7Q55 - chains R and C of the 16 polymer chains in the assembly; structure by electron microscopy, 5.70 A resolution (low resolution: residue-level contacts below are approximate; hydrogen-bond / salt-bridge calls are withheld).

# Chain R
Molecule: Glyceraldehyde-3-phosphate dehydrogenase A, chloroplastic
Source organism: Spinacia oleracea
Notes: EC 1.2.1.13
Reference sequence: P19866 (G3PA_SPIOL); the construct lacks a stretch of the UniProt sequence and is renumbered around it, so the offset changes along the chain: -65 to 18 = UniProt 1-84; 19-34 = UniProt 87-102; 36-60 = UniProt 103-127; 61-122 = UniProt 129-190; 2 more segments
Chain sequence (402 residues; each row starts with the number of its first residue; note: 2 numbers in that range are skipped by the numbering (no residue carries them; nothing is unmodelled there); a row labelled like 18A-18B holds insertion residues (18A, then the next letters in order); numbers below 1 keep their minus sign (Met-65 is residue -65); X marks 1 residue of unknown identity (built as UNK)):
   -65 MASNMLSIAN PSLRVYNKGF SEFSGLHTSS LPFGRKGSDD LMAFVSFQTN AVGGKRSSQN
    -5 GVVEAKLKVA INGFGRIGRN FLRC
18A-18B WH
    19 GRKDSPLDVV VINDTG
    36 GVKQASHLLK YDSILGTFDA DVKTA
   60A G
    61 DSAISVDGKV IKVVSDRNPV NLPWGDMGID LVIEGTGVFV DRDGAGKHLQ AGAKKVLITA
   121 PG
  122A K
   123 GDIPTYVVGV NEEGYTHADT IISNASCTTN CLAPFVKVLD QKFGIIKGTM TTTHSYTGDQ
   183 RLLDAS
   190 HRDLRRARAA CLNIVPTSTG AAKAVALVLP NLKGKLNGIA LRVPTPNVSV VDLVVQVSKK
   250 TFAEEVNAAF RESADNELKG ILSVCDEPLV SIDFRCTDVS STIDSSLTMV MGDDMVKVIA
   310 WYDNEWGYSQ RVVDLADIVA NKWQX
Unresolved in the structure: -65 to -1
Differences from the reference sequence: insertion (334)
Curated features (UniProtKB/Swiss-Prot):
  - active site: Cys149 (Nucleophile)
  - binding site (NADP(+)): Arg10, Ile11, Asp32, Arg77, Asn313
  - binding site (D-glyceraldehyde 3-phosphate): Ser148 to Thr150, Thr179, Arg195, Thr208, Gly209, Arg231
  - site: His176 (Activates thiol group during catalysis)
Small-molecule neighbours: NAD (nicotinamide-adenine-dinucleotide): Asn6, Gly7, Phe8, Gly9, Arg10, Ile11, Arg13, Asn31, Asp32, Thr33, Asp76, Arg77, Glu94, Gly95, Thr96, Gly97, Thr119, Ala120, Ser148, Cys149, Thr150, His176, Thr179, Gly180, Arg231, Asn313, Tyr317

# Chain C
Molecule: Glyceraldehyde-3-phosphate dehydrogenase B, chloroplastic
Source organism: Spinacia oleracea
Notes: EC 1.2.1.13
Reference sequence: P12860 (G3PB_SPIOL); the construct lacks a stretch of the UniProt sequence and is renumbered around it, so the offset changes along the chain: -83 to 18 = UniProt 1-102; 19-34 = UniProt 105-120; 36-60 = UniProt 121-145; 61-122 = UniProt 147-208; 4 more segments
Chain sequence (451 residues; each row starts with the number of its first residue; note: 2 numbers in that range are skipped by the numbering (no residue carries them; nothing is unmodelled there); a row labelled like 18A-18B holds insertion residues (18A, then the next letters in order); numbers below 1 keep their minus sign (Met-83 is residue -83)):
   -83 MASHAALAPS RIPASTRLAS KASQQYSFLT QCSFKRLDVA DFSGLRSSNS VTFTREASFH
   -23 DVIAAQLTTK PTGAAPVRGE TVAKLKVAIN GFGRIGRNFL RC
18A-18B WH
    19 GRKDSPLDVV VVNDSG
    36 GVKSATHLLK YDSILGTFKA DVKII
   60A D
    61 NETFSIDGKP IKVVSNRDPL KLPWAELGID IVIEGTGVFV DGPGAGKHIQ AGAKKVIITA
   121 PA
  122A K
   123 G
  123A S
   124 DIPTYVVGVN EKDYGH
  139A D
   140 VANIISNASC TTNCLAPFVK VLDEELGIVK GTMTTTHSYT GDQRLLDAS
   190 HRDLRRARAA ALNIVPTSTG AAKAVSLVLP QLKGKLNGIA LRVPTPNVSV VDLVVNIEK
  248A V
   249 GVTAEDVNNA FRKAAAGPLK GVLDVCDIPL VSVDFRCSDF SSTIDSSLTM VMGGDMVKVV
   309 AWYDNEWGYS QRVVDLADLV ANKWPGLEGS VASGDPLEDF CKDNPADEEC KLYE
Unresolved in the structure: -83 to -1
Curated features (UniProtKB/Swiss-Prot):
  - active site: Cys149 (Nucleophile)
  - binding site (NADP(+)): Arg10, Ile11, Asp32, Arg77, Asn313
  - binding site (D-glyceraldehyde 3-phosphate): Ser148 to Thr150, Thr179, Arg195, Thr208, Gly209, Arg231
  - site: His176 (Activates thiol group during catalysis)
Disulfides: Cys349-Cys358
Small-molecule neighbours: NAD (nicotinamide-adenine-dinucleotide): Asn6, Gly7, Phe8, Gly9, Arg10, Ile11, Asn31, Asp32, Asn76, Arg77, Glu94, Gly95, Thr96, Gly97, Val98, Ile118, Thr119, Ala120, Cys149, Thr179, Asn313, Glu314, Tyr317
What the authors report for this chain:
  - binding site for NAD: Glu356
  - catalytic residues: Cys149 (citing earlier work)
  - self-association interface (contacts with another copy of this molecule): Arg77 to Leu80, Gly97 to Lys114, Thr119 to Thr127, His139 to Ile143, Thr179 to Arg195

# Interface between chain R and chain C
Residue-residue contacts - 9 pairs, chain R then chain C:
  Thr33(R) with Leu345(C)
  Val37(R) with Asp343(C)
  Lys38(R) with Asp343(C)
  Asp61(R) with Ser341(C); Gly342(C); Asp343(C)
  Ser75(R) with Leu345(C)
  Arg77(R) with Phe348(C); Asn352(C)
Also at the interface, not in a pair above, chain R (7 interface residues in all): Gly36

# Overview
7 residues of chain R face 6 of chain C across their interface. Chain R binds NAD. Ligands of chain C: NAD.
From the paper: the catalytic residue Cys149(C); a binding site for NAD at Glu356(C).
Chain R is Glyceraldehyde-3-phosphate dehydrogenase A, chloroplastic and chain C is Glyceraldehyde-3-phosphate
dehydrogenase B, chloroplastic, both from Spinacia oleracea; the structure, Single Particle Cryo-EM structure
of photosynthetic A8B8 glyceraldehyde-3-phosphate dehydrogenase hexadecamer (major conformer) from Spinacia
oleracia, was determined by electron microscopy, deposited together with 7Q53, 7Q54, 7Q56 and 7Q57.
